Entry 8RBS (electron microscopy, 18.00 A resolution (very low resolution: no residue pairs are listed; an interface is given only as per-side residue counts)); this record covers chains E8 and G7 of the 85 polymer chains in the assembly.

Chain E8 (and G7):
Name: Major capsid protein
Organism: Emiliania huxleyi virus 201
Notes: chain G7 of this document is another copy of the same molecule, construct and numbering; everything in this record applies to it too
UniProt: G9E4T6 (G9E4T6_9PHYC); residue numbers follow UniProt; this construct covers 1-496
Sequence (496 residues; row label = number of the first residue in the row):
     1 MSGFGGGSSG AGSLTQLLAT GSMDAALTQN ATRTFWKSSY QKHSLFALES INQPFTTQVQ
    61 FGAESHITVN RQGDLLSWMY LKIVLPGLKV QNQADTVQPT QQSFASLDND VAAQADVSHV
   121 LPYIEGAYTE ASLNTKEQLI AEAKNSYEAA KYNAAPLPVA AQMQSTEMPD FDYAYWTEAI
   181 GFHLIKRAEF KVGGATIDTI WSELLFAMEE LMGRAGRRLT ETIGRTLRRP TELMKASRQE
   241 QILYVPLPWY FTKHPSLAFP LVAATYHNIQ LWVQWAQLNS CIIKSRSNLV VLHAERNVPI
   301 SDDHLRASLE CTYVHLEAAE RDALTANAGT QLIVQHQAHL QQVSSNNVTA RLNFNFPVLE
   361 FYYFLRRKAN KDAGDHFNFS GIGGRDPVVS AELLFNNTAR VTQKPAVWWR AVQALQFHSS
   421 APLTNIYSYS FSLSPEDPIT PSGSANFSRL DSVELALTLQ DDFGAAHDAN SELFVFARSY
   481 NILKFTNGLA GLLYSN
Unresolved in the structure: 1-10, 493-496

Interface between chain E8 and chain G7:
At this resolution (18 A) residue pairs are not listed: 6 residues of chain E8 and 5 of chain G7 lie at the interface.

Summary:
6 residues of chain E8 face 5 of chain G7 across their interface.
Chain E8 and chain G7 are both Major capsid protein (Emiliania huxleyi virus 201); the structure, Emiliania
huxleyi virus 201 (EhV-201) asymmetrical unit of capsid proteins predicted by AlphaFold2 fitted into the ...,
was determined by electron microscopy together with 8RBT from the same study.
